6IP1 - chains C and F of the 8 polymer chains in the assembly; structure by electron microscopy, 3.90 A resolution.

Chain C:
Molecule: Synaptosomal-associated protein 25
Source organism: Rattus norvegicus
UniProtKB: P60881 (SNP25_RAT); residues 1-100 here = UniProt positions 1-100
Amino-acid sequence (102 residues; each row starts with the number of its first residue; numbers below 1 keep their minus sign (Gly-1 is residue -1)):
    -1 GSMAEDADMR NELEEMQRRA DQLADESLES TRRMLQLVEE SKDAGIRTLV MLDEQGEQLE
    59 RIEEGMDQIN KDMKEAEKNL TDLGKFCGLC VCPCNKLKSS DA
Unresolved in the structure: -1 to 16, 82-100
Sequence notes: expression tag (-1 to 0)

Chain F:
Molecule: Alpha-soluble NSF attachment protein
Source organism: Bos taurus
UniProtKB: A5D7S0 (A5D7S0_BOVIN); numbering as in UniProt (aligned over 1-295)
Amino-acid sequence (309 residues; row label = number of the first residue in the row; numbers below 1 keep their minus sign (Gly-13 is residue -13)):
   -13 GSMRGSHHHH HHGSMDNSGK EAEAMALLAE AERKVKNSQS FFSGLFGGSS KIEEACEIYA
    47 RAANMFKMAK NWSAAGSAFC QAAQLHLQLQ SKHDAATCFV DAGNAFKKAD PQEAINCLMR
   107 AIEIYTDMGR FTIAAKHHIS IAEIYETELV DIEKAIAHYE QSADYYKGEE SNSSANKCLL
   167 KVAGYAAQLE QYQKAIDIYE QVGTNAMDSP LLKYSAKDYF FKAALCHFCI DMLNAKLAVQ
   227 KYEELFPAFS DSRECKLMKK LLEAHEEQNV DSYTEAVKEY DSISRLDQWL TTMLLRIKKT
   287 IQGDEEDLR
Unresolved in the structure: -13 to 3
Sequence notes: expression tag (-13 to 0)
What the authors report for this chain:
  - mutagenesis - R116A, L197A: decreased catalytic activity on SNARE complex disassembly

Chain C / chain F interface:
Contacting residue pairs - 16 pairs, chain C then chain F:
  Arg30(C) - Ser268(F)
  Leu33(C) - Ile269(F)  hydrophobic
  Gln34(C) - Ser268(F)
  Gln34(C) - Ile269(F)
  Glu37(C) - Arg239(F)  salt bridge
  Glu37(C) - Ile269(F)
  Ile44(C) - Tyr200(F)
  Ile44(C) - Ser201(F)
  Val48(C) - Leu198(F)  hydrophobic
  Asp51(C) - Ser159(F)
  Glu52(C) - Ser160(F)  hydrogen bond
  Glu52(C) - Lys163(F)
  Glu55(C) - Ser159(F)  hydrogen bond
  Arg59(C) - Thr118(F)  hydrogen bond
  Arg59(C) - Glu155(F)  salt bridge
  Arg59(C) - Ser157(F)  hydrogen bond
Also at the interface, not in a pair above, chain C (12 interface residues in all): Lys40, Leu47
Also at the interface, not in a pair above, chain F (15 interface residues in all): Tyr152, Leu197, Ser270
Interface features reported in the paper:
  - specific contacts: Leu47(C)-Leu197(F)

In short:
The interface between chain C and chain F involves 12 residues on one side and 15 on the other; the contacts
include 4 hydrogen bonds and 2 salt bridges. Polar pairs include Glu37(C)-Arg239(F), Arg59(C)-Glu155(F) and
Glu52(C)-Ser160(F). The paper describes a contact between Leu47(C) and Leu197(F). From the paper: R116A and
L197A of chain F reduce catalytic activity on SNARE complex disassembly.
Here chain C is Synaptosomal-associated protein 25 (Rattus norvegicus) and chain F is Alpha-soluble NSF
attachment protein (Bos taurus). Entry 6IP1 (alpha-SNAP-SNARE subcomplex in the whole 20S complex) was
determined by electron microscopy together with 6IP2 from the same study.
